Entry 7XHN (electron microscopy, 3.71 A resolution); this record covers chains O and P of the 20 polymer chains in the assembly.

== Chain O ==
Protein: Centromere protein O
Organism: Homo sapiens
Reference sequence: Q9BU64 (CENPO_HUMAN); residues 1-300 here = UniProt positions 1-300
Amino-acid sequence (300 residues; each row starts with the number of its first residue):
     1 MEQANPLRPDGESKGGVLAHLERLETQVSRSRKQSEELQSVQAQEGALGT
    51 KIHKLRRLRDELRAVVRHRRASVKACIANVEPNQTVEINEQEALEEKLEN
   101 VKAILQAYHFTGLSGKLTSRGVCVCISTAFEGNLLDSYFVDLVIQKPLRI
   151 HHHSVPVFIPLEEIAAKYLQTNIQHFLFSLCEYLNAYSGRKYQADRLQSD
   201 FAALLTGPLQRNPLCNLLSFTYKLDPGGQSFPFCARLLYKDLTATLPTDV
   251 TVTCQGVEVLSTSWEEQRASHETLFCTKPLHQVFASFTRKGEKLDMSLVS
Not modelled in the structure: 1-94
Swiss-Prot annotation at these positions:
  - modified residue: S35 (Phosphoserine)

== Chain P ==
Protein: Centromere protein P
Organism: Homo sapiens
Reference sequence: Q6IPU0 (CENPP_HUMAN); residue numbers follow UniProt; this construct covers 1-288
Amino-acid sequence (288 residues; row label = number of the first residue in the row):
     1 MDAELAEVRALQAEIAALRRACEDPPAPWEEKSRVQKSFQAIHQFNLEGW
    51 KSSKDLKNQLGHLESELSFLSTLTGINIRNHSKQTEDLTSTEMTEKSIRK
   101 VLQRHRLSGNCHMVTFQLEFQILEIQNKERLSSAVTDLNIIMEPTECSEL
   151 SEFVSRAEERKDLFMFFRSLHFFVEWFEYRKRTFKHLKEKYPDAVYLSEG
   201 PSSCSMGIRSASRPGFELVIVWRIQIDEDGKVFPKLDLLTKVPQRALELD
   251 KNRAIETAPLSFRTLVGLLGIEAALESLIKSLCAEENN
Not modelled in the structure: 1-61, 160-162
Swiss-Prot annotation at these positions:
  - modified residue: S38 (Phosphoserine)

== How chain O and chain P interact ==
Residue-residue contacts (51):
  E99(O) with H81(P), hydrogen bond (backbone-side chain)
  N100(O) with L63(P); E66(P), hydrogen bond; H81(P)
  K102(O) with H81(P)
  A103(O) with E66(P); H81(P), hydrogen bond (backbone-side chain)
  I104(O) with E66(P)
  Q106(O) with H105(P); L107(P)
  H109(O) with K83(P), hydrogen bond; H105(P); F120(P)
  F110(O) with I78(P), hydrophobic; L107(P), hydrophobic; L118(P), hydrophobic; F167(P), hydrophobic
  T111(O) with F167(P)
  G112(O) with F164(P)
  L113(O) with L73(P)
  L117(O) with H62(P); S65(P); E66(P); F69(P), hydrophobic
  V122(O) with L73(P), hydrophobic
  S127(O) with F164(P)
  A129(O) with F164(P), hydrophobic; R168(P), hydrogen bond (backbone-side chain)
  E131(O) with R156(P), salt bridge; E159(P)
  G132(O) with A134(P); V135(P), hydrogen bond (backbone-backbone)
  N133(O) with S133(P); A134(P)
  L134(O) with S133(P), hydrogen bond (backbone-backbone); F164(P), hydrophobic
  L135(O) with L131(P); S132(P); S133(P)
  F178(O) with T74(P); H171(P), hydrogen bond (backbone-side chain); E175(P)
  E182(O) with H171(P), salt bridge; F172(P)
  N185(O) with R168(P), hydrogen bond (backbone-side chain)
  G189(O) with R168(P)
  T243(O) with D229(P); K231(P)
  A244(O) with D229(P)
  T245(O) with D229(P), hydrogen bond (backbone-side chain)
  L246(O) with E228(P)
Interface residues without a listed pair, chain O (35 interface residues in all): V101, A107, G115, T128, C181, A186, S188
Interface residues without a listed pair, chain P (35 interface residues in all): G75, I76, A157, L163, M165

== Summary ==
Chain O and chain P each contribute 35 residues to their interface, with 10 hydrogen bonds and 2 salt bridges.
Among the polar pairs are E131(O)-R156(P), E182(O)-H171(P) and E99(O)-H81(P).
Here chain O is Centromere protein O and chain P is Centromere protein P, both from Homo sapiens. Entry 7XHN
(Structure of human inner kinetochore CCAN-DNA complex) was determined by electron microscopy, deposited
together with 7XHO.
